8TXR - chains A and g of the 20 polymer chains in the assembly; structure by electron microscopy, 3.80 A resolution.

# Chain A
Protein: Exodeoxyribonuclease 7 large subunit
Organism: Escherichia coli
UniProtKB: P04994 (EX7L_ECOLI); residues 1-456 here = UniProt positions 1-456
Chain sequence (456 residues; numbered 1 to 456; the number before each row is that of its first residue):
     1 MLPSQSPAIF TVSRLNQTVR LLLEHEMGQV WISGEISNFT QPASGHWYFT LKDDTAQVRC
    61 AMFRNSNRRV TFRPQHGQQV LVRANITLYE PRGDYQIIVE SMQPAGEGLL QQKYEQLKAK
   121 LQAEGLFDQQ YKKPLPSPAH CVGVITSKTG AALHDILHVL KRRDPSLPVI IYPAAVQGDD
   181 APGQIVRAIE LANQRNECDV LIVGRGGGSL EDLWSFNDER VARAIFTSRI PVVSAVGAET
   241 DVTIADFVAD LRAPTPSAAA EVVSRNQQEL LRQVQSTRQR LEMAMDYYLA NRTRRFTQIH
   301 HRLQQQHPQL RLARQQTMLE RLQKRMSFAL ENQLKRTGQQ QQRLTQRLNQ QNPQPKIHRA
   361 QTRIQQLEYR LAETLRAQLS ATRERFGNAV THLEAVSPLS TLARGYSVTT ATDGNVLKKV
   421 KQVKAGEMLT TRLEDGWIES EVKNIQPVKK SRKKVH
Not modelled in the structure: 1-8, 105-108, 397-405, 449-456
Construct notes: engineered mutation Ala-238 (His in P04994)

# Chain g
Protein: Exodeoxyribonuclease 7 small subunit
Organism: Escherichia coli
UniProtKB: P0A8G9 (EX7S_ECOLI); residue numbers follow UniProt; this construct covers 1-80
Chain sequence (80 residues; each row starts with the number of its first residue):
     1 MPKKNEAPAS FEKALSELEQ IVTRLESGDL PLEEALNEFE RGVQLARQGQ AKLQQAEQRV
    61 QILLSDNEDA SLTPFTPDNE
Not modelled in the structure: 1-7, 66-80

# How chain A and chain g interact
Pairs across the interface (39; chain A residue first):
  Leu-157(A) / Gln-58(g)
  Leu-160(A) / Gln-58(g)
  Lys-161(A) / Gln-58(g)
  Pro-165(A) / Ala-56(g)  hydrophobic
  Pro-165(A) / Glu-57(g)
  Pro-165(A) / Gln-58(g)
  Ser-166(A) / Ala-56(g)
  Val-169(A) / Arg-59(g)
  Val-169(A) / Val-60(g)
  Val-169(A) / Gln-61(g)  hydrogen bond (backbone-backbone)
  Ile-170(A) / Gln-61(g)
  Ile-171(A) / Val-60(g)  hydrophobic
  Ile-171(A) / Gln-61(g)  hydrogen bond (backbone-backbone)
  Ile-171(A) / Ile-62(g)
  Ile-171(A) / Leu-63(g)  hydrogen bond (backbone-backbone)
  Tyr-172(A) / Leu-63(g)  hydrophobic
  Pro-173(A) / Leu-63(g)
  Leu-191(A) / Leu-63(g)  hydrophobic
  Arg-195(A) / Leu-63(g)
  Gln-267(A) / Leu-53(g)  hydrogen bond (side chain-backbone)
  Leu-270(A) / Phe-11(g)  hydrophobic
  Leu-271(A) / Leu-53(g)  hydrophobic
  Gln-273(A) / Leu-15(g)
  Val-274(A) / Phe-11(g)  hydrophobic
  Thr-277(A) / Leu-18(g)
  Thr-277(A) / Glu-19(g)
  Arg-278(A) / Ala-46(g)
  Arg-280(A) / Glu-19(g)  salt bridge
  Arg-280(A) / Val-22(g)
  Leu-281(A) / Phe-39(g)  hydrophobic
  Leu-281(A) / Val-43(g)
  Met-285(A) / Leu-25(g)  hydrophobic
  Met-285(A) / Phe-39(g)  hydrophobic
  Tyr-288(A) / Leu-30(g)  hydrogen bond (side chain-backbone)
  Tyr-288(A) / Pro-31(g)  hydrogen bond (side chain-backbone)
  Tyr-288(A) / Leu-32(g)
  Tyr-288(A) / Ala-35(g)
  Arg-292(A) / Gly-28(g)  hydrogen bond (side chain-backbone)
  Arg-292(A) / Leu-30(g)
Other interface residues (no listed pair), chain A (28 interface residues in all): Leu-167, Pro-168, Ala-284, Leu-289
Other interface residues (no listed pair), chain g (29 interface residues in all): Ile-21, Glu-26, Gly-42, Gln-50, Gln-54, Leu-64

# In short
The interface between chain A and chain g involves 28 residues on one side and 29 on the other; the contacts
include 7 hydrogen bonds and 1 salt bridge. Polar contacts include Arg-280(A)/Glu-19(g), Gln-267(A)/Leu-53(g)
and Tyr-288(A)/Leu-30(g).
Chain A is Exodeoxyribonuclease 7 large subunit and chain g is Exodeoxyribonuclease 7 small subunit, both from
Escherichia coli; the structure, E. coli ExoVII(H238A), was determined by electron microscopy.
